PDB entry 1XDH | X-ray diffraction, 1.70 A resolution | chains B and D of the 4 polymer chains in the assembly

# Chain B
Molecule: Plasmepsin 2
Source organism: Plasmodium falciparum
Notes: EC 3.4.23.39
UniProt: P46925 (PLM2_PLAFA); residues -1 to 329 here correspond to UniProt positions 123-453 (UniProt number = residue number + 124)
Chain sequence (331 residues; row label = number of the first residue in the row; numbers below 1 keep their minus sign (Leu-1 is residue -1)):
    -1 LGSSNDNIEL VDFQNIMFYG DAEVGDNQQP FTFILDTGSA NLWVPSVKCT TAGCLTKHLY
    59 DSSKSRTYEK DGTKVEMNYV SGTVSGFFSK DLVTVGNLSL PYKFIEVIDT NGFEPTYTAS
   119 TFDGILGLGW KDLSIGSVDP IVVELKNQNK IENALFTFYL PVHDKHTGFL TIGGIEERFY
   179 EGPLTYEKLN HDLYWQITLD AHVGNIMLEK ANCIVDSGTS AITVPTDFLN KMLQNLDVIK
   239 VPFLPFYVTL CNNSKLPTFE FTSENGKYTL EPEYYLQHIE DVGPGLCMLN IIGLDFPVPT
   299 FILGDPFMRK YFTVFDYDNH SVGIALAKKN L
Disordered / not traced: -1 to 0
Disulfides: Cys47-Cys52, Cys249-Cys285
UniProt features mapped onto this chain:
  - active site: Asp34, Asp214

# Chain D
Molecule: Pepstatin
Chain sequence (6 residues; row label = number of the first residue in the row):
  1347 XVVXAX
Modified residues: IVA (isovaleric acid) at position 1347; STA (statine) at position 1350; STA (statine) at position 1352

# Interface between chain B and chain D
Pairs across the interface (37):
  Ile32(B) - STA_1350(D)
  Asp34(B) - STA_1350(D)
  Gly36(B) - STA_1350(D)
  Gly36(B) - Ala1351(D)  hydrogen bond (backbone-backbone)
  Ser37(B) - Ala1351(D)
  Met75(B) - Ala1351(D)  hydrophobic
  Asn76(B) - Ala1351(D)
  Asn76(B) - STA_1352(D)  hydrogen bond (backbone-backbone)
  Tyr77(B) - Val1349(D)
  Tyr77(B) - STA_1350(D)
  Tyr77(B) - Ala1351(D)
  Tyr77(B) - STA_1352(D)
  Val78(B) - Val1349(D)  hydrophobic
  Val78(B) - STA_1350(D)  hydrogen bond (backbone-backbone)
  Val78(B) - STA_1352(D)
  Ser79(B) - IVA_1347(D)
  Ser79(B) - Val1348(D)
  Ser79(B) - Val1349(D)  hydrogen bond (side chain-backbone)
  Phe111(B) - STA_1350(D)
  Thr114(B) - Val1348(D)
  Ile123(B) - STA_1350(D)
  Leu131(B) - STA_1352(D)
  Tyr192(B) - Ala1351(D)  hydrogen bond (side chain-backbone)
  Tyr192(B) - STA_1352(D)
  Asp214(B) - STA_1350(D)
  Gly216(B) - Val1348(D)
  Gly216(B) - Val1349(D)
  Gly216(B) - STA_1350(D)  hydrogen bond (backbone-backbone)
  Thr217(B) - Val1348(D)
  Thr217(B) - Val1349(D)
  Thr217(B) - STA_1350(D)
  Ser218(B) - IVA_1347(D)
  Ser218(B) - Val1348(D)  hydrogen bond (backbone-backbone)
  Ala219(B) - IVA_1347(D)
  Asn288(B) - IVA_1347(D)
  Ile290(B) - IVA_1347(D)
  Ile300(B) - Val1349(D)  hydrophobic
Also at the interface, not in a pair above, chain B (26 interface residues in all): Ile133, Thr221, Phe244, Leu292

# In short
Chain B and chain D form an interface of 26 and 6 residues respectively; the contacts include 7 hydrogen
bonds. Among the polar pairs are Ser79(B)-Val1349(D), Tyr192(B)-Ala1351(D) and Gly36(B)-Ala1351(D). UniProt
lists active-site residues Asp34(B) and Asp214(B) on chain B.
Chain B is Plasmepsin 2 (Plasmodium falciparum) and chain D is Pepstatin; the structure, Structure of
plasmepsin II in complex with pepstatin A, was determined by X-ray diffraction.
